PDB entry 5M5R | X-ray diffraction, 1.76 A resolution | chains A and C of the 3 polymer chains in the assembly

Chain A:
Protein: Clathrin heavy chain 1
From: Bos taurus
UniProtKB: P49951 (CLH1_BOVIN); numbering as in UniProt (aligned over 1-363)
Chain sequence (365 residues; row label = number of the first residue in the row; numbers below 1 keep their minus sign (Gly-1 is residue -1)):
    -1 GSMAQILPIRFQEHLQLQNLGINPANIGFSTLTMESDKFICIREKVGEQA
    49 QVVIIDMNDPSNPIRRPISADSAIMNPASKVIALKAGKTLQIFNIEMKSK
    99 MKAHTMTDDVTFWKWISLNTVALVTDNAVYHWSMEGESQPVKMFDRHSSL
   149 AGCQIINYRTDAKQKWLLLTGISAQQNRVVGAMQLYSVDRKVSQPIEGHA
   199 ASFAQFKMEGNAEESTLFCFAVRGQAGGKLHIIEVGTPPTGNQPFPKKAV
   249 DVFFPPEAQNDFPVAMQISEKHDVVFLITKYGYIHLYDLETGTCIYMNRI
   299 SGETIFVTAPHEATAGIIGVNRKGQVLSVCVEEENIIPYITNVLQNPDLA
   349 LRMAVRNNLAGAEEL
Unresolved in the structure: -1 to 3
Construct notes: expression tag (-1 to 0)
Swiss-Prot annotation at these positions:
  - region: Ala68 to Asp107 (WD40-like repeat 2), Thr302 to Glu330 (WD40-like repeat 7)
  - modified residue: Ala2 (N-acetylalanine), Ser67 (Phosphoserine), Thr105 (Phosphothreonine), Tyr184 (Phosphotyrosine)
What the authors report for this chain:
  - mutagenesis - Q89A/F91K, Q192Y: decreased binding to GST-AP2CBM
  - mutagenesis - Q89A/F91K/Q192Y: abolished binding to GST-AP2CBM
  - mutagenesis - Q152L/I154Q, I154Q: decreased binding to GST-Wbox
  - mutagenesis - Q89A/F91K, Q192Y: unchanged binding to GST-AmphCBM
  - mutagenesis - Q89A/F91K, Q192Y: unchanged binding to GST-Amph4T1
  - mutagenesis - E11K: decreased stability
  - mutagenesis - F9W: unchanged stability
  - mutagenesis - Q14D/Q16M/N17S: increased stability

Chain C:
Protein: AP-2 complex subunit beta
UniProtKB: P63010 (AP2B1_HUMAN); residues 2-10 here correspond to UniProt positions 629-637 (UniProt number = residue number + 627)
Chain sequence (10 residues; numbered 1 to 10; the number before each row is that of its first residue):
     1 CGDLLNLDLG
Unresolved in the structure: 1, 10
Construct notes: engineered mutation Cys1

How chain A and chain C interact:
Pairs across the interface (21; chain A residue first):
  Arg64(A) with Leu5(C); Asn6(C), hydrogen bond (side chain-backbone); Leu7(C); Asp8(C)
  Pro65(A) with Leu5(C); Asn6(C), hydrogen bond (backbone-backbone)
  Ile66(A) with Leu4(C); Leu5(C), hydrophobic
  Ser67(A) with Asp3(C); Leu4(C), hydrogen bond (backbone-backbone)
  Leu82(A) with Leu4(C)
  Lys83(A) with Leu4(C)
  Ala84(A) with Leu4(C), hydrophobic
  Thr87(A) with Leu4(C)
  Gln89(A) with Gly2(C), hydrogen bond (side chain-backbone); Asp3(C); Leu4(C), hydrogen bond (side chain-backbone)
  Phe91(A) with Leu5(C), hydrophobic
  Lys96(A) with Leu7(C); Asp8(C)
  Lys98(A) with Asp3(C), salt bridge
Other interface residues (no listed pair), chain A (16 interface residues in all): Val50, Ala68, Ile80, Ser97

Overview:
16 residues of chain A and 7 residues of chain C are in contact, with 5 hydrogen bonds and 1 salt bridge.
Among the polar pairs are Lys98(A)-Asp3(C), Arg64(A)-Asn6(C) and Gln89(A)-Gly2(C). The paper reports that
Q89A/F91K and Q192Y of chain A reduce binding to GST-AP2CBM; Q152L/I154Q and I154Q of chain A reduce binding
to GST-Wbox; 8 substitutions were tested in all.
Here chain A is Clathrin heavy chain 1 (Bos taurus) and chain C is AP-2 complex subunit beta. Entry 5M5R
(Clathrin heavy chain N-terminal domain bound to beta2 adaptin clathrin box motif) was determined by X-ray
diffraction together with 5M5V, 5M61, 5M5S and 5M5T from the same study.
